Entry 2FEN (X-ray diffraction, 2.60 A resolution); this record covers chains A and B of the 4 polymer chains in the assembly.

== Chain A (and B) ==
Name: 3-carboxy-cis, cis-muconate lactonizing enzyme
Source organism: Agrobacterium tumefaciens
Notes: chain B of this document is another copy of the same molecule, construct and numbering; everything in this record applies to it too
Reference sequence: Q2HNZ1 (Q2HNZ1_9RHIZ); residue numbers follow UniProt; this construct covers 1-353
Amino-acid sequence (359 residues; row label = number of the first residue in the row):
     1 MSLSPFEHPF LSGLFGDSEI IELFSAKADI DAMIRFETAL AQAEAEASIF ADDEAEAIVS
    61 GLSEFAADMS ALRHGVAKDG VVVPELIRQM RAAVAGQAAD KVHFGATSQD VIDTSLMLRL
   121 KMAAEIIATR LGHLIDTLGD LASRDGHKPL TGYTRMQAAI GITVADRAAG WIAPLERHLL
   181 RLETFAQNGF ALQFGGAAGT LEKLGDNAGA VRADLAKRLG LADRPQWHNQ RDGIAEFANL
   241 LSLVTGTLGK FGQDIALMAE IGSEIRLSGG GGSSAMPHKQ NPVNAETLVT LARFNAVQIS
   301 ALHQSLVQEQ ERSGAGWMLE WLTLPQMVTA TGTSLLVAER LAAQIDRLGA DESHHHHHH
Not modelled in the structure: 1, 272-278, 351-359 (chain B: 1, 271-280, 351-359)

== Chain A / chain B interface ==
Pairs across the interface (117):
  V81(A) - R155(B)
  G152(A) - E311(B)
  Y153(A) - Q310(B)
  Y153(A) - E311(B)  hydrogen bond (backbone-backbone)
  Y153(A) - R312(B)
  T154(A) - A197(B)
  T154(A) - E311(B)
  T154(A) - R312(B)
  R155(A) - G80(B)
  R155(A) - R312(B)  hydrogen bond (backbone-backbone)
  R155(A) - G314(B)
  R155(A) - M318(B)
  M156(A) - E309(B)
  M156(A) - Q310(B)
  I160(A) - E202(B)
  I162(A) - A198(B)  hydrophobic
  I162(A) - T200(B)
  I162(A) - E311(B)
  D166(A) - T200(B)
  R167(A) - Q310(B)
  R167(A) - E311(B)  salt bridge
  A169(A) - Q230(B)
  G170(A) - Q230(B)
  A173(A) - Q230(B)
  P174(A) - Q230(B)
  R177(A) - Q230(B)  hydrogen bond
  R177(A) - D232(B)  salt bridge
  H178(A) - D232(B)
  R181(A) - D232(B)  salt bridge
  R181(A) - E236(B)  salt bridge
  A197(A) - T154(B)
  A198(A) - I160(B)  hydrophobic
  A198(A) - I162(B)
  T200(A) - I162(B)
  T200(A) - D166(B)
  E202(A) - I160(B)
  N229(A) - G170(B)
  N229(A) - K250(B)
  Q230(A) - A169(B)
  Q230(A) - G170(B)
  Q230(A) - A173(B)
  Q230(A) - P174(B)
  Q230(A) - R177(B)  hydrogen bond
  D232(A) - R177(B)  salt bridge
  D232(A) - H178(B)
  D232(A) - R181(B)  salt bridge
  A235(A) - N239(B)
  A235(A) - L243(B)  hydrophobic
  E236(A) - R181(B)  salt bridge
  N239(A) - A235(B)
  N239(A) - N239(B)
  N239(A) - H303(B)  hydrogen bond
  S242(A) - H303(B)  hydrogen bond
  S242(A) - L306(B)
  L243(A) - A235(B)  hydrophobic
  L243(A) - H303(B)
  G246(A) - L306(B)
  G249(A) - V307(B)
  K250(A) - N229(B)
  K250(A) - L306(B)
  K250(A) - Q308(B)  hydrogen bond (side chain-backbone)
  K250(A) - E309(B)
  K250(A) - Q310(B)  hydrogen bond (side chain-backbone)
  Q253(A) - V307(B)
  Q253(A) - E309(B)
  D254(A) - E309(B)
  D254(A) - Q310(B)  hydrogen bond (side chain-backbone)
  L257(A) - E309(B)
  L257(A) - Q310(B)
  A292(A) - V307(B)  hydrophobic
  R293(A) - Q304(B)  hydrogen bond
  R293(A) - V307(B)
  A296(A) - S300(B)  hydrogen bond (backbone-side chain)
  A296(A) - H303(B)
  A296(A) - Q304(B)
  V297(A) - S300(B)
  V297(A) - Q304(B)
  S300(A) - A296(B)  hydrogen bond (side chain-backbone)
  H303(A) - N239(B)  hydrogen bond
  H303(A) - S242(B)  hydrogen bond
  H303(A) - L243(B)
  H303(A) - A296(B)
  Q304(A) - R293(B)  hydrogen bond
  Q304(A) - A296(B)
  Q304(A) - V297(B)
  L306(A) - S242(B)
  L306(A) - L243(B)  hydrophobic
  L306(A) - G246(B)
  L306(A) - K250(B)
  V307(A) - G246(B)
  V307(A) - G249(B)
  V307(A) - K250(B)
  V307(A) - Q253(B)
  V307(A) - A292(B)  hydrophobic
  V307(A) - R293(B)
  Q308(A) - K250(B)  hydrogen bond (backbone-side chain)
  E309(A) - M156(B)
  E309(A) - K250(B)
  E309(A) - Q253(B)
  E309(A) - D254(B)
  E309(A) - L257(B)
  Q310(A) - Y153(B)
  Q310(A) - M156(B)
  Q310(A) - K250(B)  hydrogen bond (backbone-side chain)
  Q310(A) - D254(B)  hydrogen bond (backbone-side chain)
  Q310(A) - L257(B)
  E311(A) - G152(B)
  E311(A) - Y153(B)  hydrogen bond (side chain-backbone)
  E311(A) - T154(B)
  E311(A) - I162(B)
  E311(A) - R167(B)  salt bridge
  R312(A) - Y153(B)  hydrogen bond (backbone-backbone)
  R312(A) - T154(B)
  R312(A) - R155(B)  hydrogen bond (backbone-backbone)
  G314(A) - R155(B)
  W317(A) - R155(B)
  M318(A) - R155(B)
Interface residues without a listed pair, chain A (57 interface residues in all): G80, T151, G233, V289, I299
Interface residues without a listed pair, chain B (55 interface residues in all): T151, G233, I299, W317

== Summary ==
57 residues of chain A face 55 of chain B across their interface, with 21 hydrogen bonds and 8 salt bridges.
Polar contacts include R167(A)-E311(B), R177(A)-D232(B) and R181(A)-D232(B).
Chain A and chain B are both 3-carboxy-cis, cis-muconate lactonizing enzyme (Agrobacterium tumefaciens); the
structure, 3-carboxy-cis,cis-muconate lactonizing enzyme from Agrobacterium radiobacter S2, was determined by
X-ray diffraction.
